Entry 8H7L (electron microscopy, 2.44 A resolution); this record covers chains B and D of the 9 polymer chains in the assembly.

# Chain B
Protein: Spike glycoprotein
From: Severe acute respiratory syndrome coronavirus 2
Reference sequence: P0DTC2 (SPIKE_SARS2); aligned to UniProt positions 18-1140 over residues 23-1143 (the alignment contains insertions or deletions, so no single offset holds)
Amino-acid sequence (1123 residues; numbered 23 to 1143 plus 8 insertion-coded residues; 6 numbers in that range are skipped by the numbering (no residue carries them; nothing is unmodelled there); the number before each row is that of its first residue; a row labelled like 146A-146H holds insertion residues (146A, then the next letters in order)):
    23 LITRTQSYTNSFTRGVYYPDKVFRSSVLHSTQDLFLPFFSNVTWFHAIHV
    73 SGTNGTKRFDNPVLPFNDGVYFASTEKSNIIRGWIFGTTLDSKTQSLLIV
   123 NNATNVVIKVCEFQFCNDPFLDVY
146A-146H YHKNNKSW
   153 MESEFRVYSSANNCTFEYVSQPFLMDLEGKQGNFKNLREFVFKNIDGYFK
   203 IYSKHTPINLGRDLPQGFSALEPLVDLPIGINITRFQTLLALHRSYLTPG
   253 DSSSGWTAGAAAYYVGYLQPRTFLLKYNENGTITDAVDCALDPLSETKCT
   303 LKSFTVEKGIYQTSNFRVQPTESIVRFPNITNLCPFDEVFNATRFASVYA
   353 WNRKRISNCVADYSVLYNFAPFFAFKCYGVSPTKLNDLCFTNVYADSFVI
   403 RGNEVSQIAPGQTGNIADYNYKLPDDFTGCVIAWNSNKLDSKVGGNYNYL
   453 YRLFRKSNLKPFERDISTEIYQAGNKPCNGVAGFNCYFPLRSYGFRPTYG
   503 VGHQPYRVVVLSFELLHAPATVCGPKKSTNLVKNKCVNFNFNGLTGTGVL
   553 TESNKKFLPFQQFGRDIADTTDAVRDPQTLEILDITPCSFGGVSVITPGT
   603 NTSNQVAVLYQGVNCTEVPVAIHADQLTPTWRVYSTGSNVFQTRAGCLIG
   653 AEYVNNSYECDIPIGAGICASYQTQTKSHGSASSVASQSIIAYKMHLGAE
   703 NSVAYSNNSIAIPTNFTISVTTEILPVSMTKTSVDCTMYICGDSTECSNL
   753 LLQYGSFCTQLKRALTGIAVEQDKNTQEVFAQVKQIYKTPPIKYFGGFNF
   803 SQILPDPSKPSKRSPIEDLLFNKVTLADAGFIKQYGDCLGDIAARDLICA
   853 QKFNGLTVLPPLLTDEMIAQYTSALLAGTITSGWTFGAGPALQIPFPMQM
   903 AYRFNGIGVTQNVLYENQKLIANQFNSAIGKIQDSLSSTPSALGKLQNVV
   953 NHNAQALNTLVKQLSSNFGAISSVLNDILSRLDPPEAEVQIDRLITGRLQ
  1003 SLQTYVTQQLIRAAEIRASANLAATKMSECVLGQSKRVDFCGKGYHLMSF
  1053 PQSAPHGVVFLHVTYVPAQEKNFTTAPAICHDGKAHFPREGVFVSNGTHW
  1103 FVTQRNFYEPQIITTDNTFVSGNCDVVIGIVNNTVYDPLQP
Unresolved in the structure: 73-82, 146A-146H, 175-186, 246-262, 622-639, 677-688, 827-854
Disulfide bonds: Cys133-Cys166, Cys336-Cys361, Cys379-Cys432, Cys391-Cys525, Cys480-Cys488, Cys538-Cys590, Cys617-Cys649, Cys662-Cys671, Cys738-Cys760, Cys743-Cys749, Cys1032-Cys1043, Cys1082-Cys1126
Covalently attached groups: N-acetylglucosamine (NAG) linked to Asn331, Asn657, Asn709, Asn717, Asn801, Asn1074, Asn1098, Asn1134
Construct notes: variant Ile24 (Thr19 in P0DTC2), Ser29 (Ala27 in P0DTC2), Asp144 (Gly142 in P0DTC2), Gly213 (Val in P0DTC2), Asp339 (Gly in P0DTC2), Pro373 (Ser in P0DTC2), Phe375 (Ser in P0DTC2), Ala376 (Thr in P0DTC2), Asn405 (Asp in P0DTC2), Ser408 (Arg in P0DTC2), Asn417 (Lys in P0DTC2), Lys440 (Asn in P0DTC2), Asn477 (Ser in P0DTC2), Lys478 (Thr in P0DTC2), Ala484 (Glu in P0DTC2), Arg493 (Gln in P0DTC2), Arg498 (Gln in P0DTC2), Tyr501 (Asn in P0DTC2), His505 (Tyr in P0DTC2), Gly614 (Asp in P0DTC2), Tyr655 (His in P0DTC2), Lys679 (Asn in P0DTC2), His681 (Pro in P0DTC2), Lys764 (Asn in P0DTC2), Tyr796 (Asp in P0DTC2), Asn950 (Asp in P0DTC2), His954 (Gln in P0DTC2); conflict Phe371 (Ser in P0DTC2), Lys696 (Thr in P0DTC2), His698 (Ser in P0DTC2), Pro817 (Phe in P0DTC2), Pro892 (Ala in P0DTC2), Pro899 (Ala in P0DTC2), Pro942 (Ala in P0DTC2); engineered mutation Gly682 (Arg in P0DTC2), Ser683 (Arg in P0DTC2), Ser685 (Arg in P0DTC2), Pro986 (Lys in P0DTC2), Pro987 (Val in P0DTC2)
Curated features (UniProtKB/Swiss-Prot):
  - glycosylation (N-linked (GlcNAc...) asparagine): Asn127 (hybrid), Asn334 (complex), Asn606 (hybrid)
Reported in the primary citation:
  - mutagenesis - N460K: decreased binding to BA7535 (proposed by the authors, not directly observed)

# Chain D
Protein: BA7535 fab heavt chain
From: Homo sapiens
Notes: antibody fragment or engineered binder
Amino-acid sequence (453 residues; each row starts with the number of its first residue):
     1 EVQLVESGGGVVQPGRSLRLSCAASEFTFSSFAMHWVRQAPGKGLEWVAL
    51 ISYDGSNKYYADSVKGRFTISRDNSKNTLYLQMNSLRAEDTAVYYCARVS
   101 YPLTKYYYGMDVWGQGTTVTVSSASTKGPSVFPLAPSSKSTSGGTAALGC
   151 LVKDYFPEPVTVSWNSGALTSGVHTFPAVLQSSGLYSLSSVVTVPSSSLG
   201 TQTYICNVNHKPSNTKVDKKVEPKSCDKTHTCPPCPAPELLGGPSVFLFP
   251 PKPKDTLMISRTPEVTCVVVDVSHEDPEVKFNWYVDGVEVHNAKTKPREE
   301 QYNSTYRVVSVLTVLHQDWLNGKEYKCKVSNKALPAPIEKTISKAKGQPR
   351 EPQVYTLPPSRDELTKNQVSLTCLVKGFYPSDIAVEWESNGQPENNYKTT
   401 PPVLDSDGSFFLYSKLTVDKSRWQQGNVFSCSVMHEALHNHYTQKSLSLS
   451 PGK
Unresolved in the structure: 1, 225-453
Disulfide bonds: Cys22-Cys96, Cys150-Cys206

# How chain B and chain D interact
Residue-residue contacts - 27 pairs, chain B then chain D:
  Thr415(B) - Tyr106(D)
  Gly416(B) - Tyr106(D)  hydrogen bond (backbone-side chain)
  Asn417(B) - Tyr106(D)
  Asp420(B) - Tyr106(D)  hydrogen bond
  Tyr421(B) - Leu103(D)
  Tyr421(B) - Thr104(D)
  Tyr421(B) - Lys105(D)
  Tyr421(B) - Tyr106(D)  hydrophobic
  Leu455(B) - Tyr101(D)
  Leu455(B) - Thr104(D)
  Phe456(B) - Pro102(D)
  Phe456(B) - Leu103(D)
  Phe456(B) - Thr104(D)
  Arg457(B) - Leu103(D)
  Lys458(B) - Leu103(D)
  Tyr473(B) - Ser31(D)
  Tyr473(B) - Pro102(D)  hydrophobic
  Tyr473(B) - Leu103(D)
  Ala475(B) - Phe27(D)
  Ala475(B) - Thr28(D)
  Ala475(B) - Phe32(D)  hydrophobic
  Phe486(B) - Val2(D)  hydrophobic
  Asn487(B) - Val2(D)
  Asn487(B) - Arg98(D)
  Tyr489(B) - Arg98(D)
  Tyr489(B) - Ser100(D)  hydrogen bond (side chain-backbone)
  Tyr489(B) - Pro102(D)  hydrophobic
Also at the interface, not in a pair above, chain B (16 interface residues in all): Gly476, Asn477
Also at the interface, not in a pair above, chain D (15 interface residues in all): Glu26, Asp111

# In short
Chain B and chain D form an interface of 16 and 15 residues respectively; the contacts include 3 hydrogen
bonds. Polar pairs include Gly416(B)-Tyr106(D), Asp420(B)-Tyr106(D) and Tyr489(B)-Ser100(D). Covalently linked
N-acetylglucosamine: at Asn331(B), Asn657(B), Asn709(B), Asn717(B), Asn801(B) and Asn1074(B) and 2 more. The
paper reports that N460K of chain B reduces binding to BA7535.
Here chain B is Spike glycoprotein (Severe acute respiratory syndrome coronavirus 2) and chain D is BA7535 fab
heavt chain (Homo sapiens). Entry 8H7L (Cryo-EM Structure of SARS-CoV-2 BA.2 Spike protein in complex with
BA7535) was determined by electron microscopy, deposited together with 8H7Z.
